8TQS - chains H and L of the 3 polymer chains in the assembly; structure by X-ray diffraction, 2.21 A resolution.

# Chain H
Name: Thrombin heavy chain
From: Homo sapiens
UniProt: P00734 (THRB_HUMAN); the construct lacks a stretch of the UniProt sequence and is renumbered around it, so the offset changes along the chain: 16-36 = UniProt 364-384; 37-60 = UniProt 386-409; 61-77 = UniProt 419-435; 78-97 = UniProt 437-456; 7 more segments
Chain sequence (259 residues; row label = number of the first residue in the row; note: 4 numbers in that range are skipped by the numbering (no residue carries them; nothing is unmodelled there); a row labelled like 60A-60I holds insertion residues (60A, then the next letters in order)):
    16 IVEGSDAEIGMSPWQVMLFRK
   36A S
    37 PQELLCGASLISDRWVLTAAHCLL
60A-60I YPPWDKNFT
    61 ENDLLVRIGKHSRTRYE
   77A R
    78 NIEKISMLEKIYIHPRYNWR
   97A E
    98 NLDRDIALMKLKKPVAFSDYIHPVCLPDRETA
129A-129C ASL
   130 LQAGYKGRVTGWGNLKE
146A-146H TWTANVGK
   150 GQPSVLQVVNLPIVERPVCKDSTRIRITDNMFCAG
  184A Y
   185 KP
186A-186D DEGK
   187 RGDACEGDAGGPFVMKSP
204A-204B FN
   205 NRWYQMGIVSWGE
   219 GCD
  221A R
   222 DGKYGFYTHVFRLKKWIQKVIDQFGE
Unresolved in the structure: 146A-146H
Sequence notes: engineered mutation Ala195 (Ser568 in P00734)
Curated features (UniProtKB/Swiss-Prot):
  - region: Ala183 to Val200 (High affinity receptor-binding region which is also known as the TP508 peptide)
  - active site (Charge relay system): His57, Asp102
  - glycosylation: Asn60G (N-linked (GlcNAc...) (complex) asparagine)
Disulfide bonds: Cys42-Cys58, Cys168-Cys182, Cys191-Cys220
Metal / ion sites: Na+: Arg221A, Lys224
Residues lining bound ligands:
  - 4CC (N-[(2-{[(4-carbamimidoylphenyl)amino]methyl}-1-methyl-1H-benzimidazol-5-yl)carbonyl]-N-pyridin-2-yl-beta-alanine): His57, Tyr60A, Trp60D, Arg97, Glu97A, Asn98, Leu99, Ile174, Asp189, Ala190, Cys191, Glu192, Ala195, Val213, Ser214, Trp215, Gly216, Glu217, Gly219, Cys220, Gly226
  - N-acetylglucosamine (NAG; 2-acetamido-2-deoxy-beta-D-glucopyranose): Leu60, Pro60B, Asn60G
What the authors report for this chain:
  - binding site for 4CC: Asp189

# Chain L
Name: Prothrombin
From: Homo sapiens
UniProt: P00734 (THRB_HUMAN); residues 2-14 here correspond to UniProt positions 337-349 (UniProt number = residue number + 335)
Chain sequence (41 residues; numbered 1 to 14 plus 27 insertion-coded residues; the number before each row is that of its first residue; a row labelled like 1A-1P holds insertion residues (1A, then the next letters in order)):
     1 Y
 1A-1P QTFFNPRTFGSGEADC
     2 GLRPLFEKKSLED
14A-14K KTERELLESYI

# Interface between chain H and chain L
Pairs across the interface - 79 pairs, chain H then chain L:
  Glu23(H) - Asp14(L)
  Glu23(H) - Lys14A(L)  hydrogen bond (side chain-backbone)
  Ile24(H) - Leu6(L)
  Ile24(H) - Phe7(L)
  Gly25(H) - Arg4(L)
  Gly25(H) - Leu6(L)
  Gly25(H) - Phe7(L)
  Met26(H) - Arg4(L)  hydrogen bond (backbone-side chain)
  Met26(H) - Phe7(L)  hydrophobic
  Met26(H) - Asp14(L)
  Pro28(H) - Arg4(L)
  Trp29(H) - Gly2(L)
  Trp29(H) - Arg4(L)
  Ile47(H) - Phe1I(L)
  Ser48(H) - Phe1I(L)  hydrogen bond (side chain-backbone)
  Ser48(H) - Ser1K(L)
  Asp49(H) - Gly1J(L)
  Asp49(H) - Ser1K(L)  hydrogen bond (backbone-backbone)
  Arg50(H) - Phe1I(L)
  Arg50(H) - Gly1J(L)
  Trp51(H) - Thr1H(L)  hydrogen bond (side chain-backbone)
  Trp51(H) - Phe1I(L)
  Phe114(H) - Ser1K(L)
  Phe114(H) - Gly1L(L)
  Ser115(H) - Pro5(L)
  Asp116(H) - Pro5(L)
  Asp116(H) - Leu6(L)
  His119(H) - Asp1O(L)  salt bridge
  His119(H) - Leu3(L)  hydrogen bond (side chain-backbone)
  Pro120(H) - Gly1L(L)
  Pro120(H) - Cys1P(L)
  Pro120(H) - Gly2(L)  hydrogen bond (backbone-backbone)
  Val121(H) - Cys1P(L)
  Cys122(H) - Cys1P(L)  disulfide
  Cys122(H) - Gly2(L)
  Leu123(H) - Phe1D(L)  hydrophobic
  Gly133(H) - Ser14I(L)
  Tyr134(H) - Ser14I(L)
  Tyr134(H) - Tyr14J(L)  hydrogen bond (side chain-backbone)
  Lys135(H) - Glu14E(L)  salt bridge
  Lys135(H) - Leu14F(L)
  Lys135(H) - Ser14I(L)  hydrogen bond (backbone-side chain)
  Lys135(H) - Tyr14J(L)  hydrogen bond (backbone-side chain)
  Arg137(H) - Arg4(L)
  Arg137(H) - Asp14(L)  salt bridge
  Arg137(H) - Thr14B(L)  hydrogen bond
  Arg137(H) - Glu14C(L)
  Asn159(H) - Thr14B(L)  hydrogen bond
  Asn159(H) - Glu14E(L)  hydrogen bond
  Asn159(H) - Leu14F(L)
  Tyr184A(H) - Glu14E(L)  hydrogen bond
  Met201(H) - Tyr14J(L)  hydrophobic
  Lys202(H) - Glu8(L)  salt bridge
  Lys202(H) - Glu14C(L)  salt bridge
  Lys202(H) - Tyr14J(L)
  Pro204(H) - Tyr14J(L)
  Asn205(H) - Leu3(L)
  Asn205(H) - Glu8(L)
  Arg206(H) - Tyr1(L)
  Arg206(H) - Ala1N(L)  hydrogen bond (side chain-backbone)
  Arg206(H) - Asp1O(L)
  Arg206(H) - Cys1P(L)  hydrogen bond (side chain-backbone)
  Arg206(H) - Gly2(L)
  Arg206(H) - Leu3(L)
  Trp207(H) - Gly2(L)  hydrogen bond (backbone-backbone)
  Trp207(H) - Arg4(L)
  Trp207(H) - Glu8(L)  hydrogen bond
  Trp207(H) - Asp14(L)
  Trp207(H) - Leu14F(L)  hydrophobic
  Tyr208(H) - Tyr1(L)
  Lys235(H) - Phe1C(L)
  Lys235(H) - Phe1D(L)
  Gln239(H) - Phe1C(L)
  Gln239(H) - Phe1D(L)
  Ile242(H) - Thr1H(L)
  Ile242(H) - Phe1I(L)  hydrophobic
  Gly246(H) - Thr1H(L)
  Glu247(H) - Arg1G(L)
  Glu247(H) - Thr1H(L)
Interface residues without a listed pair, chain H (42 interface residues in all): Tyr117, Gly136, Lys186D, Ile238, Asp243
Interface residues without a listed pair, chain L (29 interface residues in all): Glu1M, Leu14G
Disulfides between the chains: Cys122(H)-Cys1P(L)

# Overview
42 residues of chain H face 29 of chain L across their interface, with 1 disulfide bond, 18 hydrogen bonds and
5 salt bridges. Polar contacts include His119(H)-Asp1O(L), Lys135(H)-Glu14E(L) and Arg137(H)-Asp14(L). Ligands
of chain H: compound 4CC and N-acetylglucosamine. From the paper: a binding site for 4CC at Asp189(H).
Chain H is Thrombin heavy chain and chain L is Prothrombin, both from Homo sapiens; the structure, Complex of
human thrombin (S195A) bound to a bivalent inhibitor comprised of DNA Aptamer HD22 conjugated ..., was
determined by X-ray diffraction.
